Entry 4RGM (X-ray diffraction, 2.69 A resolution); this record covers chains S and H of the 3 polymer chains in the assembly.

[Chain S]
Protein: Enterotoxin type B
From: Staphylococcus aureus
UniProt: P01552 (ETXB_STAAU); residues 1-239 here correspond to UniProt positions 28-266 (UniProt number = residue number + 27)
Amino-acid sequence (245 residues; numbered -5 to 239; the number before each row is that of its first residue; numbers below 1 keep their minus sign (Gly-5 is residue -5)):
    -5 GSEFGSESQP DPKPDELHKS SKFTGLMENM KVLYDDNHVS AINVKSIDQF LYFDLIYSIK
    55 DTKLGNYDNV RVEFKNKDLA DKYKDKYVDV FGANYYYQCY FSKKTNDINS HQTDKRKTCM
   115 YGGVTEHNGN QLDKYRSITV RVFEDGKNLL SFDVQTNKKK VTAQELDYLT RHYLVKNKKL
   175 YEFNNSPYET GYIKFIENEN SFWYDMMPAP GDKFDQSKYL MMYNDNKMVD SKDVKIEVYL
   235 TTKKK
Unresolved in the structure: -5 to 1, 97-108, 238-239
Disulfides: Cys93-Cys113
Differences from the reference sequence: expression tag (-5 to 0)
Reported in the primary citation:
  - specificity-determining residues: Glu22, Val26 (by similarity / conservation)
  - specificity-determining residues: Leu20, Glu22, Val26 (proposed by the authors, not directly observed)

[Chain H]
Protein: 20B1 heavy chain
From: Mus musculus
Notes: fragment: Fab
Amino-acid sequence (223 residues; row label = number of the first residue in the row):
     1 QIQLVQSGPE LKKPGETVRI SCKASGYIFT IAGIQWVQKM PGRGLRWIGW INTHSGVPEY
    61 AEEFKGRFAF SLETSARTAY LQISNLKDED TATYFCARIY YGNNGGVMDY WGQGTSVTVS
   121 SAKTTPPSVY PLAPGSAAQT NSMVTLGCLV KGYFPEPVTV TWNSGSLSSG VHTFPAVLQS
   181 DLYTLSSSVT VPSSTWPSET VTCNVAHPAS STKVDKKIVP RDC
Unresolved in the structure: 135-140, 223
Disulfides: Cys22-Cys96, Cys148-Cys203

[Chain S / chain H interface]
Residue-residue contacts (29):
  Thr18(S) - Asn104(H)  hydrogen bond (backbone-side chain)
  Gly19(S) - Asn104(H)
  Leu20(S) - Tyr101(H)
  Leu20(S) - Asn104(H)  hydrogen bond (backbone-side chain)
  Leu20(S) - Val107(H)  hydrophobic
  Glu22(S) - Trp50(H)
  Glu22(S) - Asn52(H)  hydrogen bond
  Glu22(S) - Tyr101(H)
  Asn23(S) - Tyr101(H)  hydrogen bond (side chain-backbone)
  Asn23(S) - Gly102(H)
  Val26(S) - Asn52(H)
  Val26(S) - His54(H)
  Val26(S) - Ser55(H)
  Asp29(S) - Val57(H)
  Asp30(S) - Val57(H)
  Asn31(S) - Ser55(H)
  Leu58(S) - Thr53(H)
  Leu58(S) - Ser55(H)
  Leu58(S) - Gly56(H)
  Leu58(S) - Thr74(H)  hydrogen bond (backbone-side chain)
  Gly59(S) - Thr74(H)
  Asn60(S) - Thr30(H)
  Asn60(S) - Thr53(H)  hydrogen bond (side chain-backbone)
  Asn60(S) - Thr74(H)  hydrogen bond
  Asn88(S) - His54(H)  hydrogen bond (backbone-side chain)
  Tyr90(S) - Thr30(H)
  Tyr90(S) - His54(H)
  Arg110(S) - Thr74(H)
  Phe177(S) - Trp50(H)  hydrophobic
Interface residues without a listed pair, chain S (18 interface residues in all): Leu27, Asp206
Interface residues without a listed pair, chain H (17 interface residues in all): Leu72, Ser75, Ile99, Asn103
From the paper, about this interface:
  - residue pairs: Thr18(S)-Asn104(H), Gly19(S)-Asn104(H), Leu20(S)-Asn104(H), Leu20(S)-Tyr101(H) (hydrophobic contact), Leu20(S)-Val107(H) (hydrophobic contact), Glu22(S)-Asn52(H), Asn23(S)-Tyr101(H), Val26(S)-His54(H) (hydrophobic contact), Asp29(S)-Val57(H), Asp30(S)-Val57(H), Asn31(S)-Ser55(H), Leu58(S)-Thr74(H), Gly59(S)-Thr74(H), Asn60(S)-Thr53(H), Asn88(S)-His54(H), Tyr90(S)-His54(H) (hydrophobic contact), Arg110(S)-Thr74(H), Trp50(H)-Glu22(S), Gly102(H)-Asn23(S)
  - epitope / paratope residues, chain S: Thr18(S), Gly19(S), Leu20(S), Glu22(S), Asn23(S), Val26(S), Asp29(S), Asp30(S), Asn31(S), Leu58(S), Gly59(S), Asn60(S), Asn88(S), Tyr90(S), Arg110(S)
  - epitope / paratope residues, chain H: Thr30(H), Trp50(H), Asn52(H), Thr53(H), His54(H), Ser55(H), Gly56(H), Val57(H), Thr74(H), Tyr101(H), Gly102(H), Asn104(H), Val107(H)

[Overview]
Chain S and chain H form an interface of 18 and 17 residues respectively; the contacts include 8 hydrogen
bonds. Among the polar pairs are Thr18(S)-Asn104(H), Leu20(S)-Asn104(H) and Glu22(S)-Asn52(H). The paper
describes contacts between Thr18(S) and Asn104(H), Gly19(S) and Asn104(H) and Leu20(S) and Asn104(H) among
others; hydrophobic contacts between Leu20(S) and Tyr101(H), Leu20(S) and Val107(H) and Val26(S) and His54(H)
among others. From the paper: epitope/paratope residues Thr18(S), Gly19(S) and Thr30(H) among others;
specificity determinants Glu22(S), Val26(S) and Leu20(S).
Chain S is Enterotoxin type B (Staphylococcus aureus) and chain H is 20B1 heavy chain (Mus musculus); the
structure, Structure of Staphylococcal Enterotoxin B bound to the neutralizing antibody 20B1, was determined
by X-ray diffraction.
